PDB entry 7ADB | electron microscopy, 4.40 A resolution (low resolution: residue-level contacts below are approximate; hydrogen-bond / salt-bridge calls are withheld) | chains Y and L of the 15 polymer chains in the assembly

# Chain Y
Molecule: DNA-directed RNA polymerase subunit beta'
Organism: Escherichia coli
Notes: EC 2.7.7.6
UniProt: C3SIA2 (C3SIA2_ECOLX); numbering as in UniProt (aligned over 1-1407)
Sequence (1416 residues; row label = number of the first residue in the row):
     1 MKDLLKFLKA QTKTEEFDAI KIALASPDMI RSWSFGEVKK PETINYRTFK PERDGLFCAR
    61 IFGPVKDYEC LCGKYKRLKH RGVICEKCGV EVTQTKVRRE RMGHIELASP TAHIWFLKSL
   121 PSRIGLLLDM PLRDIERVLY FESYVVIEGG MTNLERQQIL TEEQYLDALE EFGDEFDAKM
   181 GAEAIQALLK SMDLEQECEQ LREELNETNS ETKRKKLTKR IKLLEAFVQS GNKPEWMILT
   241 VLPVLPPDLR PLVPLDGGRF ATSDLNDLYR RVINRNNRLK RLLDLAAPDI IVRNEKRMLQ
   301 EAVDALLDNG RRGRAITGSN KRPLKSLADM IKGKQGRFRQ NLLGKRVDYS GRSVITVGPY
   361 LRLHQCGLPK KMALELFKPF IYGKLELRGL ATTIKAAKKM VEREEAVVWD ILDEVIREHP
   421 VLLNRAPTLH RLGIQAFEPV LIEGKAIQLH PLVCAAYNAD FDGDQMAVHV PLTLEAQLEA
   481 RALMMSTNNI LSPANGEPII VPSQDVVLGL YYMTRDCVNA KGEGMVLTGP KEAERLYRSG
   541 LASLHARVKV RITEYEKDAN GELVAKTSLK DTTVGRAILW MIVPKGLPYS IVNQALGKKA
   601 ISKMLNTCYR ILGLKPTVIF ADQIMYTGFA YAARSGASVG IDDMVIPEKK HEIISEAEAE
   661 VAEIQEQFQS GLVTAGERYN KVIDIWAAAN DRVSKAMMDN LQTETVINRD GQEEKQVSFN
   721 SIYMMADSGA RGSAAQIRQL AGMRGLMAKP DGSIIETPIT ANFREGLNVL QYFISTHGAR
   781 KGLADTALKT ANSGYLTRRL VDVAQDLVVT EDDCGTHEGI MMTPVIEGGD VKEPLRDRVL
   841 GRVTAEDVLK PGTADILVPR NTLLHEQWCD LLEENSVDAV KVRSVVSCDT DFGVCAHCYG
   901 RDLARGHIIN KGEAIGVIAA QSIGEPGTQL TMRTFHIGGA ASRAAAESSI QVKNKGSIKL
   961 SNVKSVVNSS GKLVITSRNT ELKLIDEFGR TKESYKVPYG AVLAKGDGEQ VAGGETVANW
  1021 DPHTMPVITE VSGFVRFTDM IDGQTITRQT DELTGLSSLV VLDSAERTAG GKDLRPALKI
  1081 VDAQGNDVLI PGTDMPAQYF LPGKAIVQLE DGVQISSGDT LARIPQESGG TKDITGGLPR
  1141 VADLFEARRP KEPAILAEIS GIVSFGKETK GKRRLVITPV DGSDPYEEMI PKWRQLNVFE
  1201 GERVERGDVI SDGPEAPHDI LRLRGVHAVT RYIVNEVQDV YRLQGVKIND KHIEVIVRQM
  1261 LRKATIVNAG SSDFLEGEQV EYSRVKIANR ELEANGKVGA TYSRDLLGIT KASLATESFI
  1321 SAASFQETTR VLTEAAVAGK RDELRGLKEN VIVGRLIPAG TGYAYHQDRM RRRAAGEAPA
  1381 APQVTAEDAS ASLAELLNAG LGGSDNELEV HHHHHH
Unresolved in the structure: 1-15, 1374-1416
Construct notes: expression tag (1408-1416)
Ion coordination: Zn2+ site 1: Cys70, Cys72, Cys85, Cys88; Mg2+: Asp460, Asp462, Asp464 (shared with 1 residue of chain R); Zn2+ site 2: Cys814, Cys888, Cys895, Cys898
Reported in the primary citation:
  - mutagenesis - C72H, C85H, E86K: decreased growth in response to rhoY80C

# Chain L
Molecule: tDNA
Sequence (50 nucleotides; numbered -14 to 35; the number before each row is that of its first residue; numbers below 1 keep their minus sign (DG-14 is residue -14)):
   -14 GTTATCCGCT CACAATGCCA CACGCGCTGC TCGGCCGTTA TTCGCAGCCC
Unresolved in the structure: -14 to -13, 22-35

# Interface between chain Y and chain L
Contacting residue pairs - 26 pairs, chain Y then chain L:
  Arg53(Y) with DC21(L)
  Glu211(Y) with DT-10(L)
  Lys213(Y) with DA-11(L)
  Arg259(Y) with DG11(L); DC12(L)
  Ala261(Y) with DC10(L)
  Arg281(Y) with DG18(L); DG19(L)
  Arg311(Y) with DA-3(L); DC-2(L)
  Lys332(Y) with DC-2(L)
  Lys334(Y) with DT1(L); DG2(L)
  Arg346(Y) with DC4(L)
  Arg352(Y) with DC4(L)
  Thr790(Y) with DT1(L)
  Ala791(Y) with DT1(L)
  Tyr795(Y) with DA0(L)
  Arg798(Y) with DA0(L)
  Lys1172(Y) with DC-8(L)
  Met1189(Y) with DC-9(L)
  Gln1326(Y) with DA-1(L)
  Glu1327(Y) with DC-2(L)
  Thr1329(Y) with DC-2(L)
  Arg1330(Y) with DA-3(L); DC-2(L)
Also at the interface, not in a pair above, chain Y (28 interface residues in all): Glu42, Lys118, Leu120, Leu255, Ala426, Pro427, Gly794

# In short
28 residues of chain Y and 17 residues of chain L are in contact. The Zn2+ site 1 is built by Cys70(Y),
Cys72(Y), Cys85(Y) and Cys88(Y). Asp460(Y), Asp462(Y) and Asp464(Y) coordinate Mg2+. The paper reports that
C72H, C85H and E86K of chain Y reduce growth in response to rhoY80C.
Here chain Y is DNA-directed RNA polymerase subunit beta' (Escherichia coli) and chain L is tDNA. Entry 7ADB
(Transcription termination intermediate complex 1 delta NusG) was determined by electron microscopy together
with 6Z9P, 6Z9Q, 6Z9R, 6Z9S, 6Z9T, 7ADC, 7ADD and 7ADE from the same study.
